Entry 7VN8 (X-ray diffraction, 2.04 A resolution); this record covers chains C and G of the 4 polymer chains in the assembly.

# Chain C
Protein: Maltodextrin-binding protein, Protein BRASSINAZOLE-RESISTANT 1
Source organism: Serratia sp. (strain FS14)
UniProtKB: chimeric construct of A0A4P1LXE0, Q8S307: residues -347 to 20 from A0A4P1LXE0 (A0A4P1LXE0_SERSF) positions 3-370 (UniProt number = residue number + 350); residues 21-90 from Q8S307 positions 21-90 (same numbers)
Sequence (439 residues; numbered -348 to 90; the number before each row is that of its first residue; numbers below 1 keep their minus sign (Met-348 is residue -348)):
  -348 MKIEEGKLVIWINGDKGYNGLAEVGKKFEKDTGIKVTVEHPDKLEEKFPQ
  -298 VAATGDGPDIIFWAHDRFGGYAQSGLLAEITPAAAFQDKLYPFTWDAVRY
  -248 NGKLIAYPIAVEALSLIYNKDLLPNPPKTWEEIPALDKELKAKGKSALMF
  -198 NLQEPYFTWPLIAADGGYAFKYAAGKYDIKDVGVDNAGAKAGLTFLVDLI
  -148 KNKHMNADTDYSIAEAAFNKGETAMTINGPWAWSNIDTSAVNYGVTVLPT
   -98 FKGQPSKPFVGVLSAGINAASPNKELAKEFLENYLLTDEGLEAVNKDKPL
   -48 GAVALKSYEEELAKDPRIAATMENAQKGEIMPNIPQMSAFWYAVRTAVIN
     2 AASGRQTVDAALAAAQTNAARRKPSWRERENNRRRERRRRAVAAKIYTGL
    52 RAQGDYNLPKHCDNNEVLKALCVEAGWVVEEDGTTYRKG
Not modelled in the structure: 89-90
Differences from the reference sequence: initiating methionine (-348); engineered mutation Ala-266 (Asp84 in A0A4P1LXE0), Ala-265 (Lys85 in A0A4P1LXE0), Ala-176 (Glu174 in A0A4P1LXE0), Ala-175 (Asn175 in A0A4P1LXE0), Ala-109 (Lys241 in A0A4P1LXE0), Ala11 (Glu361 in A0A4P1LXE0), Ala14 (Lys364 in A0A4P1LXE0), Ala15 (Asp365 in A0A4P1LXE0)

# Chain G
Molecule: 15-nt DNA strand
Sequence (15 nucleotides; numbered -3 to 11; the number before each row is that of its first residue; numbers below 1 keep their minus sign (DT-3 is residue -3)):
    -3 TTGTCACGTGACAAA

# How chain C and chain G interact
Contacting residue pairs (11; chain C residue first):
  Arg23(C) with DT-3(G), base contact
  Glu29(C) with DT-2(G), base contact
  Arg36(C) with DT-2(G), sugar contact; DG-1(G), salt bridge to the phosphate; DT0(G), base contact
  Glu37(C) with DT0(G), base contact; DC1(G), hydrogen bond to the base
  Arg40(C) with DT0(G), salt bridge to the phosphate
  Lys61(C) with DA11(G), salt bridge to the phosphate
  His62(C) with DA10(G), hydrogen bond to the phosphate; DA11(G), salt bridge to the phosphate

# Overview
Chain C and chain G each contribute 7 residues to their interface; the contacts include 2 hydrogen bonds and 4
salt bridges. Among the polar pairs are Glu37(C)-DC1(G), His62(C)-DA10(G) and Arg36(C)-DG-1(G).
Here chain C is Maltodextrin-binding protein, Protein BRASSINAZOLE-RESISTANT 1 (Serratia sp. (strain FS14))
and chain G is a 15-nt DNA strand. Entry 7VN8 (Crystal structure of MBP-fused BIL1/BZR1 (21-90) in complex
with double-stranded DNA contaning GTCACGTGAC) was determined by X-ray diffraction together with 7VN2, 7VN3,
7VN4, 7VN5, 7VN6 and 7VN7 from the same study.
